PDB entry 9Q95 | electron microscopy, 6.80 A resolution (low resolution: residue-level contacts below are approximate; hydrogen-bond / salt-bridge calls are withheld) | chains 2 and 1 of the 14 polymer chains in the assembly

Chain 2 (and 1):
Protein: Psp operon transcriptional activator
From: Escherichia coli K-12
Notes: chain 1 of this document is another copy of the same molecule, construct and numbering; everything in this record applies to it too
UniProt: P37344 (PSPF_ECOLI); numbering as in UniProt (aligned over 1-275)
Sequence (275 residues; numbered 1 to 275; the number before each row is that of its first residue):
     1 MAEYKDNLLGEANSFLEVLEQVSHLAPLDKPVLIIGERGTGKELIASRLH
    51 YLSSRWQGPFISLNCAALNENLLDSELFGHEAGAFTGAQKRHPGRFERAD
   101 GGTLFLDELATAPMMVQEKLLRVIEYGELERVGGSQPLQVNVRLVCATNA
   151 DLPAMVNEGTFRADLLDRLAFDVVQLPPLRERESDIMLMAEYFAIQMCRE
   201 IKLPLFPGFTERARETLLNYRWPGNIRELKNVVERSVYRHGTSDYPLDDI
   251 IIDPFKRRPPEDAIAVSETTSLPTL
Disordered / not traced: 259-275 (chain 1: 1-2, 259-275)
Ligand contacts: ADP / aluminium fluoride: Asn7, Leu8, Leu9, Gly10, Gly36, Glu37, Arg38, Gly41, Lys42, Glu43, Leu44, Ile226, Arg227
Swiss-Prot annotation at these positions:
  - binding site (ATP): Gly36 to Glu43, Ala99 to Glu108
What the authors report for this chain:
  - catalytic residues: Asn64, Asp107, Glu108, Arg162, Arg168 (citing earlier work)

Chain 2 / chain 1 interface:
Pairs across the interface - 4 pairs, chain 2 then chain 1:
  Glu118(2) - Ala67(1)
  Leu121(2) - Ala67(1)
  Phe171(2) - Arg235(1)
  Val173(2) - Pro254(1)
Other interface residues (no listed pair), chain 2 (5 interface residues in all): Arg122
Other interface residues (no listed pair), chain 1 (4 interface residues in all): Asn64

In short:
5 residues of chain 2 and 4 residues of chain 1 are in contact. Chain 2 binds ADP / aluminium fluoride. From
UniProt: 18 ATP-binding residues on chain 2. The paper reports catalytic residues Asn64(2), Asp107(2) and
Glu108(2) among others.
Both chains are Psp operon transcriptional activator (Escherichia coli K-12). Entry 9Q95 (CryoEM structure of
bacterial transcription intermediate complex mediated by activator PspF containing nifH promoter DNA
containing ...) was determined by electron microscopy together with 9Q91, 9Q92, 9Q93, 9Q94, 9Q96, 9Q97 and
9Q98 from the same study.
